8Y9N - chains A and B of the 4 polymer chains in the assembly; structure by electron microscopy, 3.00 A resolution.

== Chain A ==
Protein: Cas12h1
Chain sequence (870 residues; numbered 1 to 870; the number before each row is that of its first residue):
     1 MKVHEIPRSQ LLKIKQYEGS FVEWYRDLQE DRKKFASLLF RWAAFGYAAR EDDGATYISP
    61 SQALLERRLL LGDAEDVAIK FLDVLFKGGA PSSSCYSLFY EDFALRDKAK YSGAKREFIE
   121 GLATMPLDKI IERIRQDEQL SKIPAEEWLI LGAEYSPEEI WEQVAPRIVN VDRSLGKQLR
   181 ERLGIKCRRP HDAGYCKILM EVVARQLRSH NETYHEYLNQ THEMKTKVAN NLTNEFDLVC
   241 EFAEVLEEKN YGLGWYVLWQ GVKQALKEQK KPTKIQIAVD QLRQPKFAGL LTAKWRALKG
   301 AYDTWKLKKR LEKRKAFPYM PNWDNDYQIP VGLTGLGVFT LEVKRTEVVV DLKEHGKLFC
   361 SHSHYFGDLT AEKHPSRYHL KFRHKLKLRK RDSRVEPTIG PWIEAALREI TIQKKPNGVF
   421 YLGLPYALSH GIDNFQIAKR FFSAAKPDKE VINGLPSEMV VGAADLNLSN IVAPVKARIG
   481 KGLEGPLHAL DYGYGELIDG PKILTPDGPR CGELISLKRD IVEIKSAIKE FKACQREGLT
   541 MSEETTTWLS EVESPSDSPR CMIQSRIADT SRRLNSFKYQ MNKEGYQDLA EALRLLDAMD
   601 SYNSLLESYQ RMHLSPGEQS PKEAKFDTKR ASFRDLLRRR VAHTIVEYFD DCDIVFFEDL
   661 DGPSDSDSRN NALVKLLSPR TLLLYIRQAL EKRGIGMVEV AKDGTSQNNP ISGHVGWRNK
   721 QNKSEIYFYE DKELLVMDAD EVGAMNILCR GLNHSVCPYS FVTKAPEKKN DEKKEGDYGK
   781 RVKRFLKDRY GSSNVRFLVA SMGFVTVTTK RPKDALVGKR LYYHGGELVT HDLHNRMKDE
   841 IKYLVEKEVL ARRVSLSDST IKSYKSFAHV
Unresolved in the structure: 764-777, 810-814
Ion coordination: Mg2+: Asp465, Asn467, Asp740 (shared with 1 residue of chain D)
From the paper describing this entry:
  - catalytic residues: Asp465, Glu658, Asp740
  - binding site for the 29-nt DNA strand: Ser93, Tyr96, Ala104, Arg106, Lys110, Ser112, Gln139, Arg173, Lys197, Lys702, Arg718
  - binding site for the 29-nt DNA strand: Lys110, Thr334, Arg408, Ser678
  - mutagenesis - S93A, Y96A, R106A, S112A, Q139A, R173A, T334A, R408A, D465A, E658A: decreased catalytic activity
  - specificity-determining residues: Ser93, Thr334
  - binding site for crRNA (chain B): Arg8, Ser664, Asn671
  - mutagenesis - R8A, K702A: abolished catalytic activity
  - Mg2+ coordination: Asp465, Asn467, Asp740
  - mutagenesis - D740A: decreased catalytic activity (Cas12h1 cleavage activity)
  - mutagenesis - D740A: abolished catalytic activity (trans-cleavage activity)
  - conformationally variable residues (order/disorder transition): Gly662 to Asn670

== Chain B ==
Molecule: crRNA
Sequence (62 nucleotides; each row starts with the number of its first residue; numbers below 1 keep their minus sign (G-35 is residue -35)):
   -35 GUGCUGGCCG CUCUCGCUAG AGGGAGGUCA GAGCACAUAA UAUCAAUGGA AUAUAGCAAG
    25 CU
Unresolved in the structure: 19-26

== Chain A / chain B interface ==
Residue-residue contacts (132; chain A residue first):
  Pro7(A) with A1(B), base contact
  Arg8(A) with A1(B), sugar contact
  Ser9(A) with A1(B), hydrogen bond to the sugar; U2(B), sugar contact
  Gln10(A) with G-35(B), base contact; C0(B), sugar contact; U2(B), phosphate contact
  Leu11(A) with U2(B), phosphate contact; A3(B), phosphate contact
  Lys13(A) with G-35(B), phosphate contact; U-34(B), salt bridge to the phosphate
  Arg50(A) with A6(B), salt bridge to the phosphate
  Gln206(A) with A4(B), sugar contact
  Thr213(A) with A6(B), sugar contact
  Lys274(A) with U18(B), base contact
  Ile277(A) with U18(B), phosphate contact
  Arg310(A) with C8(B), hydrogen bond to the sugar; A9(B), salt bridge to the phosphate
  Lys313(A) with A9(B), salt bridge to the phosphate
  Lys315(A) with U7(B), salt bridge to the phosphate
  Pro318(A) with A6(B), phosphate contact; U7(B), phosphate contact
  Tyr319(A) with U7(B), hydrogen bond to the phosphate
  Pro321(A) with U5(B), phosphate contact; A6(B), phosphate contact
  Asn322(A) with U5(B), sugar contact; A6(B), hydrogen bond to the phosphate
  Asn325(A) with U5(B), hydrogen bond to the phosphate
  Asp326(A) with A4(B), sugar contact
  Tyr327(A) with A4(B), sugar contact
  Gln328(A) with U2(B), hydrogen bond to the sugar; A3(B), sugar contact
  His362(A) with G-35(B), sugar contact
  Ser363(A) with G-35(B), base contact
  His364(A) with G-35(B), hydrogen bond to the base
  Tyr365(A) with G-35(B), base contact; C0(B), base contact; A1(B), hydrogen bond to the phosphate
  Leu386(A) with C-2(B), base contact
  Lys387(A) with G-35(B), salt bridge to the phosphate; U-34(B), base contact; C-2(B), hydrogen bond to the base
  Arg389(A) with U-34(B), hydrogen bond to the base; G-33(B), hydrogen bond to the base; C-32(B), base contact; A-4(B), base contact; G-3(B), hydrogen bond to the base
  Lys390(A) with A-4(B), salt bridge to the phosphate
  Ser393(A) with G-3(B), phosphate contact
  Arg394(A) with A-4(B), salt bridge to the phosphate
  Val395(A) with G-3(B), phosphate contact; C-2(B), phosphate contact
  Gln413(A) with A3(B), phosphate contact
  Lys415(A) with A3(B), salt bridge to the phosphate
  Tyr421(A) with U-34(B), sugar contact
  Lys525(A) with G13(B), salt bridge to the phosphate
  Lys529(A) with A14(B), salt bridge to the phosphate
  Lys532(A) with A14(B), phosphate contact; A15(B), salt bridge to the phosphate
  Arg536(A) with U16(B), salt bridge to the phosphate
  Pro555(A) with A-17(B), sugar contact
  Ser556(A) with A-17(B), sugar contact
  Ser558(A) with U-18(B), base contact; A-17(B), hydrogen bond to the base
  Arg560(A) with C-21(B), hydrogen bond to the sugar; G-20(B), sugar contact; A-17(B), base contact; G-16(B), base contact
  Cys561(A) with A-17(B), base contact
  Gln564(A) with A-17(B), base contact; G-16(B), hydrogen bond to the base; A-15(B), hydrogen bond to the sugar
  Ser571(A) with G-14(B), phosphate contact
  Asn575(A) with G-29(B), hydrogen bond to the phosphate
  Lys578(A) with U-31(B), phosphate contact; G-30(B), salt bridge to the phosphate
  Tyr579(A) with U-31(B), sugar contact; G-30(B), sugar contact; G-5(B), sugar contact
  Asn582(A) with U-31(B), hydrogen bond to the sugar; G-5(B), base contact
  Lys583(A) with G-5(B), sugar contact; A-4(B), sugar contact
  Glu584(A) with G-3(B), sugar contact
  Gly585(A) with G-3(B), sugar contact
  Tyr586(A) with C-32(B), hydrogen bond to the sugar
  Gln587(A) with G-3(B), phosphate contact; C-2(B), phosphate contact
  Ser604(A) with G12(B), hydrogen bond to the sugar
  Leu606(A) with G-14(B), phosphate contact; G-13(B), phosphate contact
  Glu607(A) with G12(B), hydrogen bond to the sugar; G13(B), sugar contact
  Ser608(A) with G13(B), phosphate contact; A14(B), hydrogen bond to the phosphate
  Tyr609(A) with A-15(B), hydrogen bond to the base; G-14(B), sugar contact
  Gln610(A) with G-14(B), sugar contact
  Arg611(A) with G13(B), sugar contact
  His613(A) with C-21(B), sugar contact
  Leu614(A) with A14(B), sugar contact
  Pro616(A) with U16(B), phosphate contact
  Gly617(A) with A15(B), hydrogen bond to the phosphate; U16(B), hydrogen bond to the phosphate
  Glu618(A) with A14(B), sugar contact; A15(B), sugar contact
  Gln619(A) with A14(B), sugar contact; A15(B), hydrogen bond to the sugar
  Ser620(A) with A14(B), sugar contact
  Lys629(A) with C-32(B), salt bridge to the phosphate; U-31(B), salt bridge to the phosphate
  Ser632(A) with G-33(B), hydrogen bond to the sugar
  Phe633(A) with C-32(B), sugar contact
  Leu636(A) with G-33(B), base contact
  Arg639(A) with A-1(B), sugar contact; C0(B), sugar contact; A1(B), salt bridge to the phosphate
  Arg640(A) with C-2(B), sugar contact; A-1(B), salt bridge to the phosphate
  His643(A) with A-1(B), phosphate contact; C0(B), salt bridge to the phosphate
  Ser664(A) with A9(B), sugar contact; A10(B), sugar contact
  Asp665(A) with A9(B), phosphate contact; A10(B), phosphate contact
  Ser666(A) with A10(B), hydrogen bond to the phosphate
  Asn671(A) with A10(B), hydrogen bond to the phosphate; U11(B), phosphate contact
  Lys675(A) with A10(B), hydrogen bond to the base; U11(B), sugar contact
  Gln688(A) with A1(B), base contact
  Lys692(A) with A1(B), salt bridge to the phosphate
Other interface residues (no listed pair), chain A (98 interface residues in all): Ser209, Tyr217, Gln276, Arg314, Met320, Ser361, Lys385, Leu388, Ile567, Ala568, Tyr602, Ser615, Lys622, Ala672
Other interface residues (no listed pair), chain B (39 interface residues in all): U-22

== In short ==
98 residues of chain A face 39 of chain B across their interface; the contacts include 30 hydrogen bonds and
20 salt bridges. Polar contacts include His364(A)-G-35(B), Lys387(A)-C-2(B) and Arg389(A)-U-34(B). From the
paper: catalytic residues Asp465(A), Glu658(A) and Asp740(A); S93A, Y96A and R106A of chain A, among others,
reduce catalytic activity; 13 substitutions were tested in all.
Chain A is Cas12h1 and chain B is crRNA; the structure, Cas12h1-crRNA-dsDNA ternary complex, was determined by
electron microscopy together with 8Y9L and 8Y9M from the same study.
